Entry 5AEU (X-ray diffraction, 2.49 A resolution); this record covers chains D and E of the 6 polymer chains in the assembly.

[Chain D]
Name: Biphenyl dioxygenase subunit beta
Organism: Burkholderia xenovorans LB400
Notes: EC 1.14.12.18
Reference sequence: P37334 (BPHE_BURXL); numbering as in UniProt (aligned over 1-188)
Chain sequence (188 residues; numbered 1 to 188; the number before each row is that of its first residue):
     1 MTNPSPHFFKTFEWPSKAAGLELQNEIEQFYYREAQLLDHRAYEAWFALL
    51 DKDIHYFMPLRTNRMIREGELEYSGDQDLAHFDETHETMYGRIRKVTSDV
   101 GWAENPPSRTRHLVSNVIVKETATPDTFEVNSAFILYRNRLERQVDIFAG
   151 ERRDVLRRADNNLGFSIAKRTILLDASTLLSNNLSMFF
Disordered / not traced: 1-6

[Chain E]
Name: Biphenyl dioxygenase subunit alpha
Organism: Burkholderia xenovorans LB400
Notes: EC 1.14.12.18
Reference sequence: P37333 (BPHA_BURXL); residue numbers follow UniProt; this construct covers 1-459
Chain sequence (459 residues; each row starts with the number of its first residue):
     1 MSSAIKEVQGAPVKWVTNWTPEAIRGLVDQEKGLLDPRIYADQSLYELEL
    51 ERVFGRSWLLLGHESHVPETGDFLATYMGEDPVVMVRQKDKSIKVFLNQC
   101 RHRGMRICRSDAGNAKAFTCSYHGWAYDIAGKLVNVPFEKEAFCDKKEGD
   151 CGFDKAEWGPLQARVATYKGLVFANWDVQAPDLETYLGDARPYMDVMLDR
   201 TPAGTVAIGGMQKWVIPCNWKFAAEQFCSDMYHAGTTTHLSGILAGIPPE
   251 MDLSQAQIPTKGNQFRAAWGGHGSGWYVDEPGSLLAVMGPKVTQYWTEGP
   301 AAELAEQRLGHTGMPVRRMVGQHMTIFPTCSFLPGINTIRTWHPRGPNEI
   351 EVWAFTLVDADAPAEIKEEYRRHNIRNFSAGGVFEQDDGENWVEIQKGLR
   401 GYKAKSQPLNAQMGLGRSQTGHPDFPGNVGYVYAEEAARGMYHHWMRMMS
   451 EPSWATLKP
Disordered / not traced: 1-17, 144-152
Construct notes: engineered mutation Gly335 (Thr in P37333), Ile336 (Phe in P37333), Thr338 (Asn in P37333), Thr341 (Ile in P37333)
Swiss-Prot annotation at these positions:
  - binding site ([2Fe-2S] cluster): Cys100, His102, Cys120, His123
  - binding site (Fe cation): His233, His239
Bound ions: 2Fe-2S cluster Fe: Cys100, His102, Cys120, His123; Fe2+: His233, His239, Asp388
Small-molecule neighbours: 2Fe-2S cluster (FES): Cys100, His102, Arg103, Gly104, Met105, Cys120, Tyr122, His123, Gly124, Trp125
What the authors report for this chain:
  - mutagenesis - T335G/F336I/N338T/I341T: unchanged catalytic activity (citing earlier work)

[How chain D and chain E interact]
Residue-residue contacts - 11 pairs, chain D then chain E:
  Trp102(D) - Arg109(E)  hydrogen bond (backbone-side chain)
  Trp102(D) - Ser121(E)
  Asn105(D) - Arg109(E)  hydrogen bond (backbone-side chain)
  Pro106(D) - Arg109(E)
  Glu142(D) - Tyr77(E)  hydrogen bond
  Glu142(D) - Arg106(E)  salt bridge
  Glu142(D) - Trp353(E)
  Arg143(D) - Val215(E)
  Arg143(D) - Arg345(E)
  Arg143(D) - Glu349(E)  salt bridge
  Arg143(D) - Glu351(E)  salt bridge
Interface residues without a listed pair, chain E (10 interface residues in all): Ser110

[Overview]
Chain D and chain E form an interface of 5 and 10 residues respectively; the contacts include 3 hydrogen bonds
and 3 salt bridges. Polar pairs include Glu142(D)-Arg106(E), Arg143(D)-Glu349(E) and Arg143(D)-Glu351(E).
Chain E binds 2Fe-2S cluster. The paper reports that T335G/F336I/N338T/I341T of chain E leave catalytic
activity unchanged.
Chain D is Biphenyl dioxygenase subunit beta and chain E is Biphenyl dioxygenase subunit alpha, both from
Burkholderia xenovorans LB400; the structure, Crystal structure of II9 variant of Biphenyl dioxygenase from
Burkholderia xenovorans LB400, was determined by X-ray diffraction (same publication as 5AEW).
